PDB entry 2NRZ | X-ray diffraction, 2.00 A resolution | chain A

Chain A:
Name: UvrABC system protein C
Organism: Thermotoga maritima
Notes: fragment: The RNAse H endonuclase and helix hairpin helix domains of UvrC (residues 339-557)
UniProtKB: Q9WYA3 (UVRC_THEMA); numbering as in UniProt (aligned over 339-557)
Sequence (220 residues; numbered 339 to 558; the number before each row is that of its first residue):
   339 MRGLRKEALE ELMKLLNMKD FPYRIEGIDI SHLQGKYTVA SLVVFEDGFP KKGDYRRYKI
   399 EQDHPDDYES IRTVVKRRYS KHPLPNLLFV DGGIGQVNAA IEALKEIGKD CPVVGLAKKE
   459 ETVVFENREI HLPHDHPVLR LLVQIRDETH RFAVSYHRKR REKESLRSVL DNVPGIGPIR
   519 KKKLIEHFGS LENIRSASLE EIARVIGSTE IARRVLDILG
Unresolved in the structure: 339, 558
Differences from the reference sequence: cloning artifact (558)
Ion coordination: Mn2+ site 1: Asp385 (shared with 1 residue of chain B); Mn2+ site 2 near His488 (its only coordinating residue here)
What the authors report for this chain:
  - Mn2+ coordination: His488
  - Mn2+ coordination through a water molecule: Asp367, Asp429
  - mutagenesis - D367A, D429A: decreased catalytic activity on DNA incised
  - mutagenesis - R394A, R394E, H488A, H488D: decreased catalytic activity on 5' incision
  - mutagenesis - R484A: unchanged catalytic activity (UvrC's activity)
  - catalytic residues: Asp405, Lys456 (proposed by the authors, not directly observed)
  - mutagenesis - D405A: decreased catalytic activity on 5' incised DNA
  - mutagenesis - D405N: abolished catalytic activity on 5' incised DNA
  - mutagenesis - D405E: decreased catalytic activity on 5' side
  - mutagenesis - R394E/R395E, H495E/R496E: decreased catalytic activity on 3' incision
  - mutagenesis - H495S/R496S: decreased catalytic activity on DNA
  - mutagenesis - H488E, H495E/R496E: abolished catalytic activity on 5' incision
  - mutagenesis - K456A, K456E, K456E/K457E: decreased catalytic activity
  - mutagenesis - R394A: unchanged binding to DNA
  - mutagenesis - R394E, R394E/R395E: decreased binding to DNA

Summary:
The paper reports catalytic residues Asp405 and Lys456; R394A, R394E and H488A, among others, reduce catalytic
activity on 5' incision; 17 substitutions were tested in all.
Chain A is UvrABC system protein C (Thermotoga maritima); the structure, Crystal structure of the C-terminal
half of UvrC bound to its catalytic divalent cation, was determined by X-ray diffraction together with 2NRR,
2NRT, 2NRV, 2NRW and 2NRX from the same study.
